PDB entry 2YNS | X-ray diffraction, 2.10 A resolution | chains A and C

# Chain A
Protein: Importin subunit alpha-1A
From: Oryza sativa
Notes: fragment: nls binding domain, residues 73-526
UniProtKB: Q71VM4 (IMA1A_ORYSJ); numbering as in UniProt (aligned over 73-526)
Chain sequence (490 residues; numbered 37 to 526; the number before each row is that of its first residue):
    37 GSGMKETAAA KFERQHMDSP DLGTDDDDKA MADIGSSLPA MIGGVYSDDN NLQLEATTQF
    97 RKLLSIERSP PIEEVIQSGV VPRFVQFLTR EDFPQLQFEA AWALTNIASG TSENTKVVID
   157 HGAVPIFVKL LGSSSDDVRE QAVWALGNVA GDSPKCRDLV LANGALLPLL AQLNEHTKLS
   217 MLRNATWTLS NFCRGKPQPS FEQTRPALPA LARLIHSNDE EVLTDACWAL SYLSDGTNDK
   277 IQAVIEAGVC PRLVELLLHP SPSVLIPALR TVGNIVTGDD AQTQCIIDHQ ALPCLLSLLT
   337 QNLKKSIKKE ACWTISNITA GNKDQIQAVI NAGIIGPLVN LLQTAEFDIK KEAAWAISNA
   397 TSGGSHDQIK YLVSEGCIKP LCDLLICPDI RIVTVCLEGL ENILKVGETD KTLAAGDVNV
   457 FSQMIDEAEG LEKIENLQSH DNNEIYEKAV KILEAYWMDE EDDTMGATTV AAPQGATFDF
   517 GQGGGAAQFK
Unresolved in the structure: 37-72, 495-526
Construct notes: expression tag (37-72)
What the authors report for this chain:
  - specificity-determining residues: Ser394

# Chain C
Protein: B54NLS
From: Synthetic construct
Chain sequence (12 residues; each row starts with the number of its first residue):
     1 SVLGKRKRHP KV
Unresolved in the structure: 10-12

# Interface between chain A and chain C
Residue-residue contacts - 36 pairs, chain A then chain C:
  Asp271(A) with Arg8(C)
  Gly272(A) with Lys7(C), hydrogen bond (backbone-side chain)
  Asn274(A) with Lys7(C), hydrogen bond
  Ile277(A) with Lys7(C)
  Arg306(A) with Arg8(C), hydrogen bond (backbone-side chain)
  Asn310(A) with Arg8(C), hydrogen bond
  Val312(A) with Lys5(C), hydrogen bond (backbone-side chain)
  Thr313(A) with Lys5(C); Arg6(C); Lys7(C), hydrogen bond
  Gly314(A) with Lys5(C), hydrogen bond (backbone-side chain)
  Thr319(A) with Lys5(C), hydrogen bond
  Glu346(A) with Arg8(C), salt bridge
  Trp349(A) with Arg6(C); Arg8(C)
  Ser352(A) with Arg6(C), hydrogen bond
  Asn353(A) with Lys5(C), hydrogen bond (backbone-side chain); Arg6(C), hydrogen bond (side chain-backbone)
  Ala356(A) with Gly4(C); Lys5(C)
  Glu388(A) with Arg6(C), salt bridge
  Trp391(A) with Val2(C); Leu3(C), hydrophobic; Arg6(C)
  Ser394(A) with Leu3(C)
  Asn395(A) with Leu3(C); Gly4(C), hydrogen bond (side chain-backbone)
  Ser398(A) with Leu3(C)
  Arg427(A) with Val2(C)
  Thr430(A) with Val2(C)
  Val431(A) with Leu3(C), hydrophobic
  Glu434(A) with Ser1(C), hydrogen bond (side chain-backbone); Val2(C), hydrogen bond (side chain-backbone); Leu3(C)
  Asn438(A) with Leu3(C)
  Glu480(A) with Val2(C)
Other interface residues (no listed pair), chain A (29 interface residues in all): Thr273, Asp315, Gly357
The authors on this interface:
  - interface residues, chain A: Asp271(A), Val312(A), Glu346(A), Ser352(A), Asn353(A), Glu388(A)
  - hot spots on chain A (mutagenesis) - E388R: decreased binding to B54 NLS
  - interface residues, chain C: Arg8(C)

# Summary
The interface between chain A and chain C involves 29 residues on one side and 8 on the other; the contacts
include 14 hydrogen bonds and 2 salt bridges. Polar contacts include Glu346(A)-Arg8(C), Glu388(A)-Arg6(C) and
Gly272(A)-Lys7(C). The paper reports that E388R of chain A reduces binding to B54 NLS; interface residues
Asp271(A), Val312(A) and Arg8(C) among others.
Here chain A is Importin subunit alpha-1A (Oryza sativa) and chain C is B54NLS (Synthetic construct). Entry
2YNS (rImp_alpha_B54NLS) was determined by X-ray diffraction (same publication as 4B8J, 4B8O and 4B8P).
